Entry 3S06 (X-ray diffraction, 1.80 A resolution); this record covers chains A and B.

== Chain A (and B) ==
Name: Motility protein B
Organism: Helicobacter pylori
Notes: fragment: C-terminal fragment; chain B of this document is another copy of the same molecule, construct and numbering; everything in this record applies to it too
UniProtKB: P56427 (MOTB_HELPY); residues 97-256 here correspond to UniProt positions 98-257 (UniProt number = residue number + 1)
Amino-acid sequence (166 residues; numbered 91 to 256; the number before each row is that of its first residue):
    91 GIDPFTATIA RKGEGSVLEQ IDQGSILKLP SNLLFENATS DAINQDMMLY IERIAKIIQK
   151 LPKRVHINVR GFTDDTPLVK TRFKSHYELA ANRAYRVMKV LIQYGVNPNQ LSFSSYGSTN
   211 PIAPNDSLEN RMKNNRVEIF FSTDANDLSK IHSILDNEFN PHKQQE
Not modelled in the structure: 253-256 (chain B: 91-104, 252-256)
Construct notes: expression tag (91-96)

== Interface between chain A and chain B ==
Pairs across the interface (49):
  Gln110(A) - Ser239(B)  hydrogen bond (backbone-side chain)
  Ile111(A) - Asp234(B)
  Ile111(A) - Ala235(B)
  Ile111(A) - Ser239(B)  hydrogen bond (backbone-side chain)
  Asp112(A) - Ala235(B)  hydrogen bond (backbone-backbone)
  Asp112(A) - Asn236(B)
  Asp112(A) - Asp237(B)  hydrogen bond (side chain-backbone)
  Asp112(A) - Leu238(B)  hydrogen bond (side chain-backbone)
  Asp112(A) - Ser239(B)  hydrogen bond
  Gln113(A) - Gln113(B)
  Gln113(A) - Ser232(B)  hydrogen bond
  Gln113(A) - Thr233(B)  hydrogen bond (side chain-backbone)
  His156(A) - Asn210(B)  hydrogen bond
  Ser175(A) - Tyr185(B)  hydrogen bond
  Tyr177(A) - Tyr185(B)  hydrophobic
  Tyr177(A) - Met188(B)  hydrophobic
  Tyr177(A) - Pro198(B)  hydrogen bond (side chain-backbone)
  Tyr177(A) - Leu201(B)  hydrogen bond (side chain-backbone)
  Tyr177(A) - Phe203(B)  hydrophobic
  Glu178(A) - Tyr185(B)
  Ala181(A) - Phe203(B)  hydrophobic
  Met188(A) - Tyr177(B)  hydrophobic
  Pro198(A) - Tyr177(B)  hydrogen bond (backbone-side chain)
  Pro198(A) - Thr209(B)
  Asn199(A) - Thr209(B)
  Asn199(A) - Asn210(B)
  Leu201(A) - Tyr177(B)  hydrogen bond (backbone-side chain)
  Leu201(A) - Thr209(B)
  Ser202(A) - Ser205(B)
  Ser202(A) - Tyr206(B)
  Phe203(A) - Tyr177(B)  hydrophobic
  Phe203(A) - Ala181(B)  hydrophobic
  Phe203(A) - Ser204(B)
  Phe203(A) - Ser205(B)  hydrogen bond (backbone-backbone)
  Ser204(A) - Phe203(B)
  Ser204(A) - Ser204(B)  hydrogen bond
  Ser205(A) - Ser202(B)
  Ser205(A) - Phe203(B)  hydrogen bond (backbone-backbone)
  Tyr206(A) - His156(B)
  Tyr206(A) - Ser202(B)
  Asp234(A) - Asn210(B)
  Ala235(A) - Ile111(B)
  Ala235(A) - Asp112(B)  hydrogen bond (backbone-backbone)
  Asn236(A) - Asp112(B)
  Asp237(A) - Asp112(B)  hydrogen bond (backbone-side chain)
  Leu238(A) - Asp112(B)  hydrogen bond (backbone-side chain)
  Ser239(A) - Gln110(B)
  Ser239(A) - Ile111(B)  hydrogen bond (side chain-backbone)
  Ser239(A) - Asp112(B)  hydrogen bond
Also at the interface, not in a pair above, chain A (26 interface residues in all): Asn158, Tyr185
Also at the interface, not in a pair above, chain B (30 interface residues in all): Asn158, Arg160, Ile192, Phe230

== Summary ==
26 residues of chain A and 30 residues of chain B are in contact; the contacts include 22 hydrogen bonds.
Polar pairs include Gln110(A)-Ser239(B), Ile111(A)-Ser239(B) and Asp112(A)-Asp237(B).
Chain A and chain B are both Motility protein B (Helicobacter pylori); the structure, The crystal structure of
the periplasmic domain of Helicobacter pylori MotB (residues 97-256, P3121), was determined by X-ray
diffraction together with 3S02, 3S03, 3S0H, 3S0W and 3S0Y from the same study.
